Entry 8TOE (electron microscopy, 2.90 A resolution); this record covers chains G and I of the 9 polymer chains in the assembly.

# Chain G
Protein: DNA-directed RNA polymerase subunit alpha
Organism: Escherichia coli (strain K12)
Notes: EC 2.7.7.6
UniProtKB: P0A7Z4 (RPOA_ECOLI); residue numbers follow UniProt; this construct covers 1-329
Sequence (329 residues; each row starts with the number of its first residue):
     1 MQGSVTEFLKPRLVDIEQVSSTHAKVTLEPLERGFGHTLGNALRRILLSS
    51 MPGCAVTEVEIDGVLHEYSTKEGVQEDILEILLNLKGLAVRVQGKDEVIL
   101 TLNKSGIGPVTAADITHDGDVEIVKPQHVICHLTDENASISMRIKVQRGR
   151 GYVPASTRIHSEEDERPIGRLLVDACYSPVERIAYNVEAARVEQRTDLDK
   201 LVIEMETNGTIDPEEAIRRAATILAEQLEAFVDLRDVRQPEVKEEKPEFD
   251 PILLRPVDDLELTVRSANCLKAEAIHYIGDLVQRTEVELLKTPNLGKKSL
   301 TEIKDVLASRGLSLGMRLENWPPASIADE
Disordered / not traced: 1-4, 237-329
Curated features (UniProtKB/Swiss-Prot):
  - region: Glu-162 to Glu-165 (Required for interaction with Crp at class II promoters)
  - modified residue: Arg-265 (ADP-ribosylarginine), Lys-297 (N6-acetyllysine), Lys-298 (N6-acetyllysine)

# Chain I
Protein: DNA-directed RNA polymerase subunit beta
Organism: Escherichia coli (strain K12)
Notes: EC 2.7.7.6
UniProtKB: P0A8V2 (RPOB_ECOLI); numbering as in UniProt (aligned over 1-1342)
Sequence (1342 residues; numbered 1 to 1342; the number before each row is that of its first residue):
     1 MVYSYTEKKRIRKDFGKRPQVLDVPYLLSIQLDSFQKFIEQDPEGQYGLE
    51 AAFRSVFPIQSYSGNSELQYVSYRLGEPVFDVQECQIRGVTYSAPLRVKL
   101 RLVIYEREAPEGTVKDIKEQEVYMGEIPLMTDNGTFVINGTERVIVSQLH
   151 RSPGVFFDSDKGKTHSSGKVLYNARIIPYRGSWLDFEFDPKDNLFVRIDR
   201 RRKLPATIILRALNYTTEQILDLFFEKVIFEIRDNKLQMELVPERLRGET
   251 ASFDIEANGKVYVEKGRRITARHIRQLEKDDVKLIEVPVEYIAGKVVAKD
   301 YIDESTGELICAANMELSLDLLAKLSQSGHKRIETLFTNDLDHGPYISET
   351 LRVDPTNDRLSALVEIYRMMRPGEPPTREAAESLFENLFFSEDRYDLSAV
   401 GRMKFNRSLLREEIEGSGILSKDDIIDVMKKLIDIRNGKGEVDDIDHLGN
   451 RRIRSVGEMAENQFRVGLVRVERAVKERLSLGDLDTLMPQDMINAKPISA
   501 AVKEFFGSSQLSQFMDQNNPLSEITHKRRISALGPGGLTRERAGFEVRDV
   551 HPTHYGRVCPIETPEGPNIGLINSLSVYAQTNEYGFLETPYRKVTDGVVT
   601 DEIHYLSAIEEGNYVIAQANSNLDEEGHFVEDLVTCRSKGESSLFSRDQV
   651 DYMDVSTQQVVSVGASLIPFLEHDDANRALMGANMQRQAVPTLRADKPLV
   701 GTGMERAVAVDSGVTAVAKRGGVVQYVDASRIVIKVNEDEMYPGEAGIDI
   751 YNLTKYTRSNQNTCINQMPCVSLGEPVERGDVLADGPSTDLGELALGQNM
   801 RVAFMPWNGYNFEDSILVSERVVQEDRFTTIHIQELACVSRDTKLGPEEI
   851 TADIPNVGEAALSKLDESGIVYIGAEVTGGDILVGKVTPKGETQLTPEEK
   901 LLRAIFGEKASDVKDSSLRVPNGVSGTVIDVQVFTRDGVEKDKRALEIEE
   951 MQLKQAKKDLSEELQILEAGLFSRIRAVLVAGGVEAEKLDKLPRDRWLEL
  1001 GLTDEEKQNQLEQLAEQYDELKHEFEKKLEAKRRKITQGDDLAPGVLKIV
  1051 KVYLAVKRRIQPGDKMAGRHGNKGVISKINPIEDMPYDENGTPVDIVLNP
  1101 LGVPSRMNIGQILETHLGMAAKGIGDKINAMLKQQQEVAKLREFIQRAYD
  1151 LGADVRQKVDLSTFSDEEVMRLAENLRKGMPIATPVFDGAKEAEIKELLK
  1201 LGDLPTSGQIRLYDGRTGEQFERPVTVGYMYMLKLNHLVDDKMHARSTGS
  1251 YSLVTQQPLGGKAQFGGQRFGEMEVWALEAYGAAYTLQEMLTVKSDDVNG
  1301 RTKMYKNIVDGNHQMEPGMPESFNVLLKEIRSLGINIELEDE
Disordered / not traced: 1, 233-235, 249, 1342
Residues lining bound ligands: chapso (1N7): Gln-46, Tyr-47, Tyr-179, Ser-398, Ala-399, Val-400, Arg-452, Glu-458, Glu-461, Glu-583, Tyr-584
Curated features (UniProtKB/Swiss-Prot):
  - modified residue (N6-acetyllysine): Lys-1022, Lys-1200

# Interface between chain G and chain I
Contacting residue pairs (58; chain G residue first):
  Asn-41(G) / Gly-1215(I)
  Asn-41(G) / Arg-1216(I)
  Asn-41(G) / Thr-1217(I)
  Asn-41(G) / Gly-1218(I)
  Arg-44(G) / Tyr-1087(I)
  Arg-44(G) / Gly-1091(I)
  Arg-45(G) / Glu-1083(I)
  Arg-45(G) / Asp-1084(I)  salt bridge
  Arg-45(G) / Gly-1215(I)  hydrogen bond (side chain-backbone)
  Arg-45(G) / Arg-1216(I)
  Ser-49(G) / Glu-1083(I)  hydrogen bond
  Leu-65(G) / Ile-873(I)  hydrophobic
  His-66(G) / Gly-874(I)
  Glu-67(G) / Lys-1057(I)  salt bridge
  Tyr-68(G) / Tyr-756(I)
  Tyr-68(G) / Ile-831(I)  hydrophobic
  Tyr-68(G) / Thr-927(I)
  Tyr-68(G) / Ile-929(I)  hydrophobic
  Tyr-68(G) / Ala-1055(I)
  Tyr-68(G) / Lys-1057(I)
  Thr-70(G) / Ala-729(I)
  Thr-70(G) / Lys-755(I)
  Lys-71(G) / Asp-728(I)
  Val-74(G) / Asp-728(I)
  Val-74(G) / Ala-729(I)  hydrogen bond (backbone-backbone)
  Gln-75(G) / Val-727(I)
  Gln-75(G) / Asp-728(I)
  Gln-75(G) / Ala-729(I)
  Gln-75(G) / Val-771(I)
  Glu-76(G) / Ala-729(I)
  Asp-77(G) / Ala-729(I)
  Asp-77(G) / Lys-755(I)  salt bridge
  Asp-77(G) / Tyr-756(I)  hydrogen bond
  Asp-77(G) / Asn-766(I)  hydrogen bond
  Leu-79(G) / Leu-693(I)  hydrophobic
  Leu-79(G) / Tyr-756(I)
  Leu-79(G) / Ile-831(I)  hydrophobic
  Leu-79(G) / Lys-1057(I)
  Leu-83(G) / Arg-694(I)
  Lys-86(G) / Gln-824(I)  hydrogen bond (side chain-backbone)
  Thr-134(G) / Tyr-726(I)
  Thr-134(G) / Val-727(I)  hydrogen bond (side chain-backbone)
  Thr-134(G) / Leu-773(I)
  Tyr-152(G) / Val-823(I)
  Tyr-152(G) / Gln-824(I)
  Pro-154(G) / Arg-1059(I)
  Ser-156(G) / Arg-1059(I)
  Arg-166(G) / Glu-876(I)
  Ile-168(G) / Ile-873(I)
  Ile-168(G) / Gly-874(I)
  Ile-168(G) / Ala-875(I)  hydrophobic
  Glu-181(G) / Arg-821(I)  hydrogen bond (backbone-side chain)
  Arg-182(G) / Asn-1090(I)  hydrogen bond (side chain-backbone)
  Arg-182(G) / Gly-1091(I)
  Ile-183(G) / Gly-1091(I)
  Ala-184(G) / Asn-1090(I)
  Ala-184(G) / Gly-1091(I)
  Tyr-185(G) / Tyr-1087(I)
Also at the interface, not in a pair above, chain G (35 interface residues in all): Leu-48, Ser-69, Glu-72, Gly-73, Ile-107, Asp-135, Cys-176
Also at the interface, not in a pair above, chain I (41 interface residues in all): Ser-730, Pro-769, Ser-772, Asp-826, Tyr-872, Val-928, Glu-1089, Thr-1092

# Overview
35 residues of chain G and 41 residues of chain I are in contact; the contacts include 9 hydrogen bonds and 3
salt bridges. Polar contacts include Arg-45(G)/Asp-1084(I), Glu-67(G)/Lys-1057(I) and Asp-77(G)/Lys-755(I).
Bound to chain I: chapso.
Here chain G is DNA-directed RNA polymerase subunit alpha and chain I is DNA-directed RNA polymerase subunit
beta, both from Escherichia coli (strain K12). Entry 8TOE (Escherichia coli RNA polymerase unwinding
intermediate (I1c) at the lambda PR promoter) was determined by electron microscopy, deposited together with
8TO1, 8TO6, 8TO8 and 8TOM.
